PDB entry 6WG3 | electron microscopy, 5.30 A resolution (low resolution: residue-level contacts below are approximate; hydrogen-bond / salt-bridge calls are withheld) | chains A and C of the 7 polymer chains in the assembly

[Chain A]
Name: Structural maintenance of chromosomes protein 1A
Source organism: Homo sapiens
Reference sequence: Q14683 (SMC1A_HUMAN); numbering as in UniProt (aligned over 1-1233)
Amino-acid sequence (1233 residues; each row starts with the number of its first residue):
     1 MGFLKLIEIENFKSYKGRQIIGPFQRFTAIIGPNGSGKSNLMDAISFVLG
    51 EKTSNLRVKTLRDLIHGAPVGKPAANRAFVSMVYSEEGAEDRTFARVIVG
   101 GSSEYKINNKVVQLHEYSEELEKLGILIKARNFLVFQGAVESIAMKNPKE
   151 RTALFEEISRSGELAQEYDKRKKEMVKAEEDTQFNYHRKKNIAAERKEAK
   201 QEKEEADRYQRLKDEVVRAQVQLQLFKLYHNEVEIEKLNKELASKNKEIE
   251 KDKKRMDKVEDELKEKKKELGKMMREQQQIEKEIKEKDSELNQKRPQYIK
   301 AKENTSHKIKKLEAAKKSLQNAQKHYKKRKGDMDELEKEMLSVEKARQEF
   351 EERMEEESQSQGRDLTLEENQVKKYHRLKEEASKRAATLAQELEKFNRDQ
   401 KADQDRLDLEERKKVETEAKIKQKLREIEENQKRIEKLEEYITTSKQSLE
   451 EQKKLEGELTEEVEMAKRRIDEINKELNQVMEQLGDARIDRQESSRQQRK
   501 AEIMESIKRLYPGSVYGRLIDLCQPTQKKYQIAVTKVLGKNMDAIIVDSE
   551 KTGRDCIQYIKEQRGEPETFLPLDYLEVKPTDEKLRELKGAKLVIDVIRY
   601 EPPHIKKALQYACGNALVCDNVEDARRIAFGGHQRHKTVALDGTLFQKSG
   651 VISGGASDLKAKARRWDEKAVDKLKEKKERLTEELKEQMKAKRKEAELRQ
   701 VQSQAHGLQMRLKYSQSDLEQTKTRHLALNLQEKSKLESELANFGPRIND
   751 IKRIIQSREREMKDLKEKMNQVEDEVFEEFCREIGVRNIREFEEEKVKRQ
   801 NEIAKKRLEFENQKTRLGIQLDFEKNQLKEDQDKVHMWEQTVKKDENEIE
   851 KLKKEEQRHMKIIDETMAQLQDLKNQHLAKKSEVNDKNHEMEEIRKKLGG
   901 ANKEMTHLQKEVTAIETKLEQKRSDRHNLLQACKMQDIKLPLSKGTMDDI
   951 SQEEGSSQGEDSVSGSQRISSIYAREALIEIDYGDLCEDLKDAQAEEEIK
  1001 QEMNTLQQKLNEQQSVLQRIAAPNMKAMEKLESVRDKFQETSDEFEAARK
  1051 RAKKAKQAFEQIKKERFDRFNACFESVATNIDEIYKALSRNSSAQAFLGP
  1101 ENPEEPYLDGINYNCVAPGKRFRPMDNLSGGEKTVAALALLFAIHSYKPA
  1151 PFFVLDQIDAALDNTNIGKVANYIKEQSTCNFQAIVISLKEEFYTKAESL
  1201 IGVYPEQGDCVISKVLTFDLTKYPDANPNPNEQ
Unresolved in the structure: 1, 203-490, 656-1030, 1226-1233
Construct notes: engineered mutation Q1157 (Glu in Q14683)
Residues lining bound ligands:
  - AMP-PNP (ANP; phosphoaminophosphonic acid-adenylate ester), molecule 1: K13, S14, P33, N34, G35, S36, G37, K38, S39, N40, R57, D63, L64, I65, H66, G67, P69, Q137, C1210, V1211
  - AMP-PNP (ANP), molecule 2: K1120, R1123, N1127, L1128, S1129, G1131, E1132, A1161

[Chain C]
Name: Double-strand-break repair protein rad21 homolog
Source organism: Homo sapiens
Reference sequence: O60216 (RAD21_HUMAN); residue numbers follow UniProt; this construct covers 1-631
Amino-acid sequence (631 residues; each row starts with the number of its first residue):
     1 MFYAHFVLSKRGPLAKIWLAAHWDKKLTKAHVFECNLESSVESIISPKVK
    51 MALRTSGHLLLGVVRIYHRKAKYLLADCNEAFIKIKMAFRPGVVDLPEEN
   101 REAAYNAITLPEEFHDFDQPLPDLDDIDVAQQFSLNQSRVEEITMREEVG
   151 NISILQENDFGDFGMDDREIMAEGSAFEDDDMLVSTTTSNLLLESEQSTS
   201 NLNEKINHLEYEDQYKDDNFGEGNDGGILDDKLISNNDGGIFDDPPALSE
   251 AGVMLPEQPAHDDMDEDDNVSMGGPDSPASVDPVEPMPTMTDQTTLVPNE
   301 EEAFALEPIDITVKETKAKRKRKLIVDSVKELDSKTIRAQLSDYSDIVTT
   351 LDLAPPTKKLMMWKETGGVEKLFSLPAQPLWNNRLLKLFTRCLTPLVPED
   401 LRKRRKGGEADNLDEFLKEFENPEVPREDQQQQHQQRDVIDEPIIEEPSA
   451 LQESVMEASRTNIDESAMPPPPPQGVKRKAGQIDPEPVMPPQQVEQMEIP
   501 PVELPPEEPPNICQLIPELELLPEKEKEKEKEKEDDEEEEDEDASGGDQD
   551 QEERRWNKRTQQMLHGLQRALAKTGAESISLLELCRNTNRKQAAAKFYSF
   601 LVLKKQQAIELTQEEPYSDIIATPGPRFHII
Unresolved in the structure: 1-9, 93-153, 172-320, 395-557, 631
Construct notes: engineered mutation A172 (Arg in O60216), A279 (Asp in O60216), A450 (Arg in O60216)

[How chain A and chain C interact]
Pairs across the interface - 26 pairs, chain A then chain C:
  Q25(A) with Y617(C)
  P33(A) with Y598(C)
  E1191(A) with K591(C)
  S1199(A) with Y617(C)
  Y1204(A) with L601(C); K604(C)
  P1205(A) with K604(C)
  Q1207(A) with Q607(C)
  L1216(A) with L611(C); I620(C)
  T1217(A) with P616(C); Y617(C)
  F1218(A) with L581(C); C585(C); F597(C); Y617(C)
  D1219(A) with Y617(C)
  L1220(A) with R590(C)
  K1222(A) with L582(C)
  Y1223(A) with C585(C); T588(C); R590(C); A593(C)
  P1224(A) with T588(C); N589(C); R590(C)
Interface residues without a listed pair, chain A (26 interface residues in all): P23, I31, G32, Y1194, T1195, L1200, I1201, G1202, V1203, E1206, T1221
Interface residues without a listed pair, chain C (18 interface residues in all): A594

[Summary]
26 residues of chain A and 18 residues of chain C are in contact. Chain A binds AMP-PNP.
Chain A is Structural maintenance of chromosomes protein 1A and chain C is Double-strand-break repair protein
rad21 homolog, both from Homo sapiens; the structure, Cryo-EM structure of human Cohesin-NIPBL-DNA complex,
was determined by electron microscopy, deposited together with 6WG6 and 6WGE.
